PDB entry 7ZPR | electron microscopy, 3.56 A resolution | chains I and M of the 12 polymer chains in the assembly

== Chain I (and M) ==
Name: Ktr system potassium uptake protein B
Source organism: Vibrio alginolyticus
Notes: chain M of this document is another copy of the same molecule, construct and numbering; everything in this record applies to it too
UniProtKB: O87953 (KTRB_VIBAL); residue numbers follow UniProt; this construct covers 20-455
Sequence (436 residues; row label = number of the first residue in the row):
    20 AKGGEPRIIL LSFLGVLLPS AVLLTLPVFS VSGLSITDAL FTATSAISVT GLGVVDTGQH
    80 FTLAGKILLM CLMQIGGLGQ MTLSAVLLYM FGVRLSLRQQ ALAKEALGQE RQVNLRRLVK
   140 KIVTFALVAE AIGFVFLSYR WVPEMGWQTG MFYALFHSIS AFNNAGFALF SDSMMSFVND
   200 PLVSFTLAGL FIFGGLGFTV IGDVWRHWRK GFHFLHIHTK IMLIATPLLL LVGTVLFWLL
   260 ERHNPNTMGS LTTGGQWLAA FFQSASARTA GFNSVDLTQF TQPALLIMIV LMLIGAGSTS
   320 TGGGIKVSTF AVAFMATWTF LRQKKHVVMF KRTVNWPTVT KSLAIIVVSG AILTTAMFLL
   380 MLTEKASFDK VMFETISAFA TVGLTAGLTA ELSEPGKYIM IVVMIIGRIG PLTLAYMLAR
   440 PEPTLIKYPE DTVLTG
Not modelled in the structure: 20, 123-131 (chain M: 123-130)
Bound ions: K+: V68, T69, N183, A184, T288, A289, T400, V401
UniProt features mapped onto this chain:
  - mutagenesis: G70 (G70A/S: Decrease in K(+) uptake activity; G70D: Exhibits very low K(+) uptake activity), G185 (G185A/D: Decrease in K(+) uptake activity; G185S: Exhibits very low K(+) uptake activity), G290 (G290A: Decrease in K(+) uptake activity; G290D/S: Lack of K(+) uptake activity), G314 (G314A: Does not affect Vmax for K(+) transport), G316 (G316A/S: Increases Vmax for K(+) transport), S317 (S317C: Increases Vmax for K(+) transport), T318 (T318C: Does not affect Vmax for K(+) transport), T320 (T320C: Increases Vmax for K(+) transport), G321 (G321A/S: Increases Vmax for K(+) transport), G322 (G322C: Increases Vmax for K(+) transport), G323 (G323S: Increases Vmax for K(+) transport), I324 (I324C: Increases Vmax for K(+) transport), 5 further mutagenesis entries in UniProt

== Interface between chain I and chain M ==
Residue-residue contacts - 146 pairs, chain I then chain M:
  K21(I) with Q342(M)
  G22(I) with Q342(M)
  L107(I) with L453(M), hydrophobic
  T218(I) with L453(M)
  H235(I) with D450(M), salt bridge; T451(M), hydrogen bond (side chain-backbone)
  I236(I) with D450(M); T451(M); V452(M), hydrophobic
  H237(I) with V452(M); L453(M)
  I240(I) with V452(M), hydrophobic
  L259(I) with F377(M), hydrophobic; L381(M), hydrophobic
  Q301(I) with M380(M); A385(M); S386(M); F387(M), hydrogen bond (side chain-backbone)
  P302(I) with F377(M); M380(M), hydrophobic; L381(M), hydrophobic
  L305(I) with T373(M); F377(M); F387(M), hydrophobic
  I306(I) with F377(M), hydrophobic
  V309(I) with T373(M)
  S317(I) with L453(M), hydrogen bond (side chain-backbone)
  G323(I) with G455(M)
  I324(I) with G455(M)
  K325(I) with G455(M)
  S327(I) with V452(M); L453(M), hydrogen bond (side chain-backbone)
  T328(I) with T454(M); G455(M), hydrogen bond (side chain-backbone)
  V331(I) with V452(M), hydrophobic
  T336(I) with V367(M)
  F339(I) with A363(M), hydrophobic; M436(M); L437(M), hydrophobic
  L340(I) with L433(M), hydrophobic; M436(M)
  Q342(I) with K21(M); G22(M); P25(M); M436(M); R439(M); P440(M); E441(M), hydrogen bond (backbone-backbone)
  K343(I) with P440(M); E441(M), salt bridge
  K344(I) with P440(M); E441(M)
  H345(I) with T443(M); K446(M)
  V347(I) with Y447(M), hydrophobic
  K350(I) with Y447(M), hydrogen bond; P448(M)
  R351(I) with Y447(M); P448(M), hydrogen bond (side chain-backbone); E449(M); D450(M), salt bridge
  T352(I) with K446(M); Y447(M), hydrogen bond (side chain-backbone); P448(M), hydrogen bond (backbone-backbone); E449(M); D450(M), hydrogen bond (backbone-backbone)
  N354(I) with E449(M)
  T357(I) with V452(M)
  T359(I) with T359(M), hydrogen bond
  L362(I) with L362(M), hydrophobic; A363(M); V366(M), hydrophobic
  A363(I) with F339(M), hydrophobic; L362(M)
  I364(I) with T454(M)
  V366(I) with L362(M), hydrophobic
  V367(I) with T336(M)
  T373(I) with L305(M); V309(M)
  F377(I) with P302(M); L305(M); I306(M), hydrophobic
  M380(I) with Q301(M); P302(M), hydrophobic
  L381(I) with L259(M), hydrophobic
  S386(I) with Q301(M)
  F387(I) with Q301(M), hydrogen bond (backbone-side chain); L305(M), hydrophobic; F387(M), hydrophobic; D388(M); M391(M), hydrophobic
  D388(I) with F387(M)
  M391(I) with F387(M), hydrophobic
  P430(I) with G455(M)
  L431(I) with G455(M), hydrogen bond (backbone-backbone)
  L433(I) with L340(M), hydrophobic
  A434(I) with T454(M)
  M436(I) with F339(M); L340(M); Q342(M)
  L437(I) with F339(M), hydrophobic
  R439(I) with Q342(M)
  P440(I) with Q342(M); K343(M); K344(M)
  E441(I) with R341(M); Q342(M), hydrogen bond (backbone-backbone); K343(M), salt bridge; K344(M)
  K446(I) with H345(M)
  Y447(I) with V347(M), hydrophobic; K350(M); R351(M); T352(M), hydrogen bond (backbone-side chain)
  P448(I) with K350(M); R351(M); T352(M), hydrogen bond (backbone-backbone)
  E449(I) with T352(M); N354(M)
  D450(I) with H235(M), salt bridge; I236(M); R351(M), salt bridge; T352(M), hydrogen bond (backbone-backbone)
  T451(I) with H235(M), hydrogen bond (backbone-side chain); I236(M)
  V452(I) with I236(M), hydrophobic; I240(M), hydrophobic; S327(M); V331(M), hydrophobic; T357(M)
  L453(I) with L107(M), hydrophobic; T218(M); H237(M); S317(M), hydrogen bond (backbone-side chain); S327(M), hydrogen bond (backbone-side chain)
  T454(I) with T328(M); T357(M); K360(M); A434(M)
  G455(I) with S317(M); I324(M); K325(M); T328(M), hydrogen bond (backbone-side chain); I364(M); P430(M); L431(M), hydrogen bond (backbone-backbone)
Also at the interface, not in a pair above, chain I (77 interface residues in all): P25, L255, T318, V353, W355, K360, I365, M376, A385, T443
Also at the interface, not in a pair above, chain M (77 interface residues in all): L255, T318, V353, W355, I365, M376

== In short ==
The chain I/chain M interface involves 77 residues from each chain; the contacts include 23 hydrogen bonds and
6 salt bridges. Among the polar pairs are H235(I)-D450(M), K343(I)-E441(M) and R351(I)-D450(M). UniProt lists
17 mutagenesis sites on chain I.
Both chains are Ktr system potassium uptake protein B (Vibrio alginolyticus). Entry 7ZPR (KtrAB complex with
N-terminal deletion of KtrB 1-19) was determined by electron microscopy.
